PDB entry 2ITC | X-ray diffraction, 3.20 A resolution | chains A and C of the 3 polymer chains in the assembly

Chain A:
Protein: Antibody Fab fragment heavy chain
Source organism: Mus musculus
Notes: antibody fragment or engineered binder
Chain sequence (219 residues; each row starts with the number of its first residue):
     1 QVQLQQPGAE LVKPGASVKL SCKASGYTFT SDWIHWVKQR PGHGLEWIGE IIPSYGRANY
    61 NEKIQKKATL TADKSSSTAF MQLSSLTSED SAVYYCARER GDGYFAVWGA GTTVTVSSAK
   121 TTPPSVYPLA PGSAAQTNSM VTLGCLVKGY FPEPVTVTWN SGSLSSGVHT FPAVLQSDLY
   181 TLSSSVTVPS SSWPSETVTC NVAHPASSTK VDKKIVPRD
Disulfide bonds: C22-C96, C145-C200

Chain C:
Protein: Voltage-gated potassium channel
Source organism: Streptomyces lividans
UniProtKB: P0A334 (KCSA_STRLI); residues 1-124 here = UniProt positions 1-124
Chain sequence (124 residues; each row starts with the number of its first residue):
     1 MAPMLSGLLA RLVKLLLGRH GSALHWRAAG AATVLLVIVL LAGSYLAVLA ERGAPGAQLI
    61 TYPRALWWSV ETATTVGYGD LYPVTLWGRC VAVVVMVAGI TSFGLVTAAL ATWFVGREQE
   121 RRGH
Disordered / not traced: 1-21
Construct notes: engineered mutation C90 (Leu in P0A334)
Swiss-Prot annotation at these positions:
  - motif: T75 to D80 (Selectivity filter)
  - mutagenesis: E71 (E71A: Prevents channel inactivation)
Metal / ion sites: Na+ near G77 (its only coordinating residue here)

Interface between chain A and chain C:
Contacting residue pairs (23):
  T30(A) - Y45(C)
  S31(A) - Y62(C)
  W33(A) - R52(C)
  W33(A) - Y62(C)  hydrogen bond
  E50(A) - R52(C)  salt bridge
  I52(A) - Y45(C)
  I52(A) - L49(C)  hydrophobic
  I52(A) - Y62(C)
  S54(A) - Y45(C)  hydrogen bond
  Y55(A) - Y45(C)
  Y55(A) - L49(C)  hydrophobic
  R57(A) - L49(C)  hydrogen bond (side chain-backbone)
  R57(A) - A50(C)
  R57(A) - R52(C)  hydrogen bond (side chain-backbone)
  N59(A) - R52(C)
  N59(A) - G53(C)
  E62(A) - P55(C)
  E99(A) - R52(C)  salt bridge
  G101(A) - R52(C)
  G101(A) - T61(C)
  G101(A) - Y62(C)  hydrogen bond (backbone-backbone)
  G101(A) - P63(C)
  G103(A) - T61(C)
Also at the interface, not in a pair above, chain A (16 interface residues in all): H35, R100, D102

In short:
16 residues of chain A and 9 residues of chain C are in contact, with 5 hydrogen bonds and 2 salt bridges.
Polar pairs include E50(A)-R52(C), E99(A)-R52(C) and W33(A)-Y62(C). Curated annotation (UniProt) lists one
mutagenesis site on chain C.
Here chain A is Antibody Fab fragment heavy chain (Mus musculus) and chain C is Voltage-gated potassium
channel (Streptomyces lividans). Entry 2ITC (Potassium Channel KcsA-Fab complex in Sodium Chloride) was
determined by X-ray diffraction, deposited together with 2ITD and 2NLJ.
